7N0W - chains A and G of the 6 polymer chains in the assembly; structure by X-ray diffraction, 2.46 A resolution.

== Chain A ==
Molecule: Acetylcholine-binding protein
Organism: Lymnaea stagnalis
UniProt: P58154 (ACHP_LYMST); residues 1-205 here correspond to UniProt positions 20-224 (UniProt number = residue number + 19)
Amino-acid sequence (205 residues; row label = number of the first residue in the row):
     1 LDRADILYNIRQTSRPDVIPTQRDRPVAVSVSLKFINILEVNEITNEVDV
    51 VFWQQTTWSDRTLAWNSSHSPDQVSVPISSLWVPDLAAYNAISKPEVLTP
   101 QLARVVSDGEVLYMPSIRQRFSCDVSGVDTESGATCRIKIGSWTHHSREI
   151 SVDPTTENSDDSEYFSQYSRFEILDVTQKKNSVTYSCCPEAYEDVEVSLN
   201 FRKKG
Disulfide bonds: Cys123-Cys136, Cys187-Cys188
Curated features (UniProtKB/Swiss-Prot):
  - glycosylation: Asn66 (N-linked (GlcNAc...) asparagine)
From the paper describing this entry:
  - conformationally variable residues (loop rearrangement): Cys187

== Chain G ==
Molecule: Ribbon alpha-conotoxin AusIA
Amino-acid sequence (16 residues; row label = number of the first residue in the row):
     1 SCCARNPACRHNHPCV
Not modelled in the structure: 1, 16
Disulfide bonds: Cys2-Cys15, Cys3-Cys9
From the paper describing this entry:
  - mutagenesis - P7A, R10A: abolished binding to alpha7-containing nAChRs

== Chain A / chain G interface ==
Contacting residue pairs (19; chain A residue first):
  Trp53(A) with Arg5(G); Pro7(G)
  Gln55(A) with Arg10(G); Cys15(G)
  Gln73(A) with Asn12(G), hydrogen bond (side chain-backbone)
  Arg104(A) with His11(G); Asn12(G), hydrogen bond
  Leu112(A) with Arg10(G); His11(G); Pro14(G), hydrophobic
  Met114(A) with Pro7(G); Arg10(G); His11(G)
  Thr155(A) with Cys15(G)
  Glu157(A) with Arg10(G), salt bridge
  Glu163(A) with Arg5(G), salt bridge
  Tyr164(A) with Ala4(G), hydrogen bond (side chain-backbone); Arg5(G); Arg10(G), hydrogen bond
Interface residues without a listed pair, chain A (12 interface residues in all): Lys34, Thr57
From the paper, about this interface:
  - specific contacts: Lys34(A)-Arg10(G), Gln55(A)-Arg10(G) (hydrogen bond), Gln73(A)-His11(G), Arg104(A)-His11(G), Leu112(A)-Arg10(G), Leu112(A)-His11(G) (hydrophobic contact), Met114(A)-Arg10(G), Glu157(A)-Arg10(G) (hydrogen bond), Glu163(A)-Arg5(G) (salt bridge), Tyr164(A)-Ala4(G) (hydrophobic contact), Arg5(G)-Tyr164(A), Arg10(G)-Tyr164(A) (hydrogen bond)
  - interface residues, chain G: Pro7(G), His11(G), Asn12(G)

== In short ==
12 residues of chain A and 8 residues of chain G are in contact; the contacts include 4 hydrogen bonds and 2
salt bridges. Polar contacts include Glu157(A)-Arg10(G), Glu163(A)-Arg5(G) and Gln73(A)-Asn12(G). The authors
report contacts between Lys34(A) and Arg10(G), Gln73(A) and His11(G) and Arg104(A) and His11(G) among others;
hydrogen bonds between Gln55(A) and Arg10(G), Glu157(A) and Arg10(G) and Arg10(G) and Tyr164(A); hydrophobic
contacts between Leu112(A) and His11(G) and Tyr164(A) and Ala4(G). From the paper: P7A and R10A of chain G
abolish binding to alpha7-containing nAChRs; interface residues Pro7(G), His11(G) and Asn12(G).
Chain A is Acetylcholine-binding protein (Lymnaea stagnalis) and chain G is Ribbon alpha-conotoxin AusIA; the
structure, Rigidity of loop 1 contributes to equipotency of globular and ribbon isomers of alpha-conotoxin
AusIA, was determined by X-ray diffraction together with 7N0Y from the same study.
